8K3Z - chains B and S of the 6 polymer chains in the assembly; structure by electron microscopy, 2.81 A resolution.

[Chain B]
Protein: Guanine nucleotide-binding protein G(I)/G(S)/G(T) subunit beta-1
Organism: Homo sapiens
UniProtKB: P62873 (GBB1_HUMAN); residue numbers follow UniProt; this construct covers 3-340
Sequence (338 residues; numbered 3 to 340; the number before each row is that of its first residue):
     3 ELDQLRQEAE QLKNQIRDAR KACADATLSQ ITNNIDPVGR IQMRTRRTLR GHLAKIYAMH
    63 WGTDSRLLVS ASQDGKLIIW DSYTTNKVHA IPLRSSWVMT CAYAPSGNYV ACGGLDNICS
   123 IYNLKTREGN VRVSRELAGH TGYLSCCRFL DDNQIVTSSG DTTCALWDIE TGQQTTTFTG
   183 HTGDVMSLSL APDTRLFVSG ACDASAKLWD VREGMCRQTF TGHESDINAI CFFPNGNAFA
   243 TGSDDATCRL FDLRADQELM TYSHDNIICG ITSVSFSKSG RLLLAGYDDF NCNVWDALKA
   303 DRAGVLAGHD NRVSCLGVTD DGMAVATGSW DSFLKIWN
Curated features (UniProtKB/Swiss-Prot):
  - modified residue: His-266 (Phosphohistidine)
  - natural variant: Leu-30 (L30F: In MRD42; uncertain significance), Arg-52 (R52G: In MRD42), Gly-64 (G64V: In MRD42), Asp-76 (D76E: In MRD42; D76G: In MRD42), Gly-77 (G77S: In MRD42), Lys-78 (K78R: In MRD42), Ile-80 (I80N: In MRD42; I80T: In MRD42), His-91 (H91R: In MRD42; uncertain significance), Ala-92 (A92T: In MRD42), Pro-94 (P94S: In MRD42), Leu-95 (L95P: In MRD42), Arg-96 (R96L: In MRD42), 5 further natural variant entries in UniProt

[Chain S]
Protein: scFv16
Organism: Vicugna pacos
Notes: antibody fragment or engineered binder
Sequence (247 residues; row label = number of the first residue in the row):
     1 DVQLVESGGG LVQPGGSRKL SCSASGFAFS SFGMHWVRQA PEKGLEWVAY ISSGSGTIYY
    61 ADTVKGRFTI SRDDPKNTLF LQMTSLRSED TAMYYCVRSI YYYGSSPFDF WGQGTTLTVS
   121 SGGGGSGGGG SGGGGSDIVM TQATSSVPVT PGESVSISCR SSKSLLHSNG NTYLYWFLQR
   181 PGQSPQLLIY RMSNLASGVP DRFSGSGSGT AFTLTISRLE AEDVGVYYCM QHLEYPLTFG
   241 AGTKLEL
Unresolved in the structure: 122-135
Cystine bridges: Cys-22/Cys-96, Cys-159/Cys-229

[Chain B / chain S interface]
Contacting residue pairs - 10 pairs, chain B then chain S:
  Arg-68(B) / Tyr-103(S)
  Leu-69(B) / Tyr-103(S)  hydrophobic
  Val-90(B) / Tyr-102(S)  hydrophobic
  Arg-129(B) / Arg-98(S)  hydrogen bond (backbone-side chain)
  Arg-129(B) / Phe-110(S)
  Glu-130(B) / Gly-26(S)
  Glu-130(B) / Phe-27(S)
  Glu-130(B) / Ala-28(S)  hydrogen bond (backbone-backbone)
  Glu-130(B) / Phe-32(S)
  Gly-131(B) / Phe-32(S)
Also at the interface, not in a pair above, chain B (9 interface residues in all): Asp-66, Asp-83, His-91
Also at the interface, not in a pair above, chain S (11 interface residues in all): Asp-1, Val-2, Ile-100

[Overview]
9 residues of chain B and 11 residues of chain S are in contact; the contacts include 2 hydrogen bonds. Among
the polar pairs are Arg-129(B)/Arg-98(S) and Glu-130(B)/Ala-28(S).
Chain B is Guanine nucleotide-binding protein G(I)/G(S)/G(T) subunit beta-1 (Homo sapiens) and chain S is
scFv16 (Vicugna pacos); the structure, Cryo-EM structure of CXCR4 in complex with CXCL12, was determined by
electron microscopy.
